Entry 3JRI (X-ray diffraction, 3.11 A resolution); this record covers chains A and B of the 4 polymer chains in the assembly.

Chain A (and B):
Name: DNA-binding protein fis
Source organism: Escherichia coli
Notes: chain B of this document is another copy of the same molecule, construct and numbering; everything in this record applies to it too
Reference sequence: P0A6R3 (FIS_ECOLI); numbering as in UniProt (aligned over 1-98)
Chain sequence (98 residues; numbered 1 to 98; the number before each row is that of its first residue):
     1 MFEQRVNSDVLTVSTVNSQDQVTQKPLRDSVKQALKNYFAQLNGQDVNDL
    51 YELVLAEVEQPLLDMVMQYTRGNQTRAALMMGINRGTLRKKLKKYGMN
Not modelled in the structure: 1-7 (chain B: fully traced)
UniProt features mapped onto this chain:
  - DNA-binding region: Gln74 to Lys93 (H-T-H motif)
  - region: Asn17 to Gly44 (Required for the stimulation of HIN-mediated recombination)

Interface between chain A and chain B:
Pairs across the interface - 73 pairs, chain A then chain B:
  Asp9(A) - Glu57(B)
  Val10(A) - Tyr38(B)
  Val10(A) - Leu53(B)  hydrophobic
  Leu11(A) - Leu53(B)  hydrophobic
  Leu11(A) - Glu57(B)
  Thr12(A) - Ala34(B)
  Val13(A) - Ser30(B)
  Ser14(A) - Gln33(B)
  Gln24(A) - Asn37(B)  hydrogen bond
  Pro26(A) - Glu57(B)
  Leu27(A) - Val31(B)  hydrophobic
  Leu27(A) - Ala34(B)  hydrophobic
  Leu27(A) - Glu57(B)
  Arg28(A) - Glu57(B)  salt bridge
  Arg28(A) - Pro61(B)
  Ser30(A) - Leu27(B)
  Ser30(A) - Ser30(B)
  Val31(A) - Pro61(B)  hydrophobic
  Lys32(A) - Asp64(B)  salt bridge
  Lys32(A) - Met65(B)
  Gln33(A) - Val13(B)
  Gln33(A) - Ser14(B)  hydrogen bond
  Ala34(A) - Thr12(B)
  Leu35(A) - Leu62(B)  hydrophobic
  Lys36(A) - Met65(B)
  Asn37(A) - Thr12(B)
  Asn37(A) - Gln24(B)
  Tyr38(A) - Val10(B)  hydrophobic
  Tyr38(A) - Leu11(B)  hydrophobic
  Phe39(A) - Met80(B)  hydrophobic
  Val47(A) - Met80(B)  hydrophobic
  Asn48(A) - Leu79(B)
  Asn48(A) - Met80(B)
  Asp49(A) - Met80(B)
  Asp49(A) - Met81(B)
  Leu50(A) - Leu62(B)  hydrophobic
  Leu50(A) - Val66(B)  hydrophobic
  Leu50(A) - Met80(B)  hydrogen bond (backbone-backbone)
  Leu50(A) - Met81(B)
  Tyr51(A) - Glu59(B)  hydrogen bond
  Tyr51(A) - Met81(B)  hydrogen bond (backbone-backbone)
  Tyr51(A) - Lys91(B)
  Val54(A) - Leu11(B)  hydrophobic
  Val54(A) - Val58(B)  hydrophobic
  Glu57(A) - Asn7(B)
  Glu57(A) - Ser8(B)
  Glu57(A) - Arg28(B)  salt bridge
  Val58(A) - Val31(B)  hydrophobic
  Val58(A) - Val54(B)  hydrophobic
  Val58(A) - Val58(B)  hydrophobic
  Glu59(A) - Tyr51(B)  hydrogen bond
  Gln60(A) - Arg28(B)  hydrogen bond
  Pro61(A) - Arg28(B)
  Pro61(A) - Val31(B)  hydrophobic
  Leu62(A) - Leu35(B)  hydrophobic
  Leu62(A) - Val54(B)  hydrophobic
  Asp64(A) - Lys32(B)  salt bridge
  Met65(A) - Lys32(B)
  Met65(A) - Lys36(B)
  Val66(A) - Leu50(B)  hydrophobic
  Tyr69(A) - Leu42(B)
  Leu79(A) - Asn48(B)
  Met80(A) - Phe39(B)  hydrophobic
  Met80(A) - Val47(B)  hydrophobic
  Met80(A) - Asn48(B)
  Met80(A) - Asp49(B)  hydrogen bond (backbone-backbone)
  Met80(A) - Leu50(B)  hydrogen bond (backbone-backbone)
  Met81(A) - Asn48(B)
  Met81(A) - Asp49(B)
  Met81(A) - Leu50(B)  hydrogen bond (backbone-backbone)
  Met81(A) - Tyr51(B)  hydrogen bond (backbone-backbone)
  Gly82(A) - Asn48(B)  hydrogen bond (backbone-backbone)
  Ile83(A) - Tyr51(B)  hydrophobic
Interface residues without a listed pair, chain A (46 interface residues in all): Val16, Glu52, Leu53, Leu55, Lys91
Interface residues without a listed pair, chain B (46 interface residues in all): Val16, Glu52, Leu55, Tyr69, Gly82, Ile83

Summary:
Chain A and chain B each contribute 46 residues to their interface; the contacts include 12 hydrogen bonds and
4 salt bridges. Polar contacts include Arg28(A)-Glu57(B), Lys32(A)-Asp64(B) and Gln24(A)-Asn37(B).
Chain A and chain B are both DNA-binding protein fis (Escherichia coli); the structure, Crystal structure of
Fis bound to 27 bp non consensus sequence DNA F23, was determined by X-ray diffraction, deposited together
with 3IV5, 3JR9, 3JRA, 3JRB, 3JRC, 3JRD and 4 further entries.
